PDB entry 5JI0 | X-ray diffraction, 1.98 A resolution | chains D and E of the 4 polymer chains in the assembly

Chain D:
Name: Peroxisome proliferator-activated receptor gamma
Source organism: Homo sapiens
UniProt: P37231 (PPARG_HUMAN); residues 206-477 here correspond to UniProt positions 234-505 (UniProt number = residue number + 28)
Amino-acid sequence (273 residues; row label = number of the first residue in the row):
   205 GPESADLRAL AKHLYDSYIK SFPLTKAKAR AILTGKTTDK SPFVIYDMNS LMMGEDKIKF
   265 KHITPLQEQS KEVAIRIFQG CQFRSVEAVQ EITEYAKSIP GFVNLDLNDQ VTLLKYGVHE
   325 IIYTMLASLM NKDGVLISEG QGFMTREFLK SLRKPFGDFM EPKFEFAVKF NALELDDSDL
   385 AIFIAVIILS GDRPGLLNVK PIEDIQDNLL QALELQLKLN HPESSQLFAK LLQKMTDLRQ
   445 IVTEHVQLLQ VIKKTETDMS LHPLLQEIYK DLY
Unresolved in the structure: 263-266
Covalently attached groups: covalent link G239-Q273
Construct notes: expression tag (205)
Residues lining bound ligands: brl49653 (BRL; 2,4-thiazolidiinedione, 5-[[4-[2-(methyl-2-pyridinylamino)ethoxy]phenyl]methyl]-(9cl)): I281, F282, G284, C285, Q286, R288, S289, H323, I326, Y327, L330, V339, L340, I341, M348, L353, M364, H449, L453, L469, Y473
UniProt features mapped onto this chain:
  - motif: P467 to D475 (9aaTAD)
  - binding site (rosiglitazone): Q286 to S289, H323, H449, Y473
  - cross-link: K224 (Glycyl lysine isopeptide (Lys-Gly) (interchain with G-Cter in ubiquitin))

Chain E:
Name: Nuclear receptor coactivator 1
Notes: EC 2.3.1.48
UniProt: Q15788 (NCOA1_HUMAN), isoform Q15788-2; numbering as in UniProt (aligned over 676-700)
Amino-acid sequence (27 residues; row label = number of the first residue in the row):
   675 XCPSSHSSLT ERHKILHRLL QEGSPSX
Unresolved in the structure: 675-681, 701
Modified / non-standard residues: ACE (acetyl group) at position 675; NH2 (amino group) at position 701
Construct notes: acetylation (675); amidation (701)
UniProt features mapped onto this chain:
  - motif: L690 to L694 (LXXLL motif 4)
  - modified residue: S698 (Phosphoserine)
  - mutagenesis: L693 to L694 (Slightly affects interactions with steroid receptors. Abolishes interactions with steroid receptors; when associated with A-636; A-637; A-752 and A-753)

How chain D and chain E interact:
Contacting residue pairs (26; chain D residue first):
  Q294(D) - L693(E)
  Q294(D) - S698(E)  hydrogen bond
  T297(D) - L693(E)
  T297(D) - L694(E)
  K301(D) - L693(E)  hydrogen bond (side chain-backbone)
  K301(D) - L694(E)  hydrogen bond (side chain-backbone)
  K301(D) - G697(E)
  F306(D) - L694(E)  hydrophobic
  L311(D) - H691(E)
  L311(D) - Q695(E)
  N312(D) - L683(E)
  N312(D) - T684(E)
  Q314(D) - L694(E)
  V315(D) - L683(E)  hydrophobic
  V315(D) - H687(E)
  V315(D) - L694(E)  hydrophobic
  T316(D) - L683(E)
  L318(D) - L694(E)  hydrophobic
  K319(D) - H687(E)  hydrogen bond
  L468(D) - I689(E)  hydrophobic
  E471(D) - R686(E)
  E471(D) - H687(E)  hydrogen bond (backbone-side chain)
  E471(D) - K688(E)  hydrogen bond (side chain-backbone)
  E471(D) - I689(E)  hydrogen bond (side chain-backbone)
  E471(D) - L690(E)  hydrogen bond (side chain-backbone)
  D475(D) - R686(E)  salt bridge
Other interface residues (no listed pair), chain D (18 interface residues in all): V293, P467, I472, K474
Other interface residues (no listed pair), chain E (14 interface residues in all): E696

Summary:
18 residues of chain D face 14 of chain E across their interface, with 8 hydrogen bonds and 1 salt bridge.
Polar pairs include D475(D)-R686(E), Q294(D)-S698(E) and K301(D)-L693(E). Bound to chain D: brl49653.
Here chain D is Peroxisome proliferator-activated receptor gamma (Homo sapiens) and chain E is Nuclear
receptor coactivator 1. Entry 5JI0 (PPARgamma-RXRalpha(S427F) heterodimer in complex with SRC-1,
rosiglitazone, and 9-cis-retanoic acid) was determined by X-ray diffraction.
